3DDP - chains C and D; structure by X-ray diffraction, 2.70 A resolution.

# Chain C
Name: Cell division protein kinase 2
Organism: Homo sapiens
Notes: EC 2.7.11.22; fragment: cdk2
Reference sequence: P24941 (CDK2_HUMAN); residues 1-298 here = UniProt positions 1-298
Amino-acid sequence (299 residues; row label = number of the first residue in the row; numbering starts at 0):
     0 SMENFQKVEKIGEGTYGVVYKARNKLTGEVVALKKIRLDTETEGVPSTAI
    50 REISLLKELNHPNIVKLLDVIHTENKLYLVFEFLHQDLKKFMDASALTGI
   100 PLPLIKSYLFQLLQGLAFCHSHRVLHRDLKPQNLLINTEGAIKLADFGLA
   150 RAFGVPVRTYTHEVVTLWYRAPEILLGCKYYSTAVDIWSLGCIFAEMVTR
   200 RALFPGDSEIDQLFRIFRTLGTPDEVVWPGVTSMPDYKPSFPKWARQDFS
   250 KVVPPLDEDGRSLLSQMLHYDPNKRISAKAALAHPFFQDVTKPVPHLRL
Differences from the reference sequence: expression tag (0)
Modified residues: Thr160 (phosphothreonine; TPO)
Ligand contacts: CR8 (RC8; (2R)-2-({9-(1-methylethyl)-6-[(4-pyridin-2-ylbenzyl)amino]-9H-purin-2-yl}amino)butan-1-ol): Glu8, Lys9, Ile10, Gly11, Glu12, Gly13, Val18, Ala31, Lys33, Val64, Phe80, Glu81, Phe82, Leu83, His84, Gln85, Asp86, Gln131, Asn132, Leu134, Ala144, Asp145
UniProt features mapped onto this chain:
  - active site: Asp127 (Proton acceptor)
  - binding site (ATP): Ile10 to Val18, Lys33, Glu81 to Leu83, Asp86, Lys129 to Asn132, Asp145
  - binding site (Mg(2+)): Asn132, Asp145
  - site (CDK7 binding): Lys9, Lys88, Lys89, Leu166
  - modified residue: Met1 (N-acetylmethionine), Lys6 (N6-acetyllysine), Thr14 (Phosphothreonine), Tyr15 (Phosphotyrosine), Tyr19 (Phosphotyrosine), Thr160 (Phosphothreonine)
  - natural variant: Pro45 (P45L: In a glioblastoma multiforme sample)
  - mutagenesis: Lys9 (K9F: Reduced phosphorylation by CAK), Thr14 (T14A: 2-fold increase in activity), Tyr15 (Y15F: 2-fold increase in activity), Lys88 to Lys89 (Reduced phosphorylation by CAK), Thr160 (T160A: Abolishes activity), Leu166 (L166R: Reduced phosphorylation by CAK and reduced kinase activity)

# Chain D
Name: Cyclin-A2
Organism: Bos taurus
Reference sequence: P30274 (CCNA2_BOVIN); residues 171-432 here correspond to UniProt positions 169-430 (UniProt number = residue number - 2)
Amino-acid sequence (268 residues; row label = number of the first residue in the row):
   171 SVNEVPDYHEDIHTYLREMEVKCKPKVGYMKKQPDITNSMRAILVDWLVE
   221 VGEEYKLQNETLHLAVNYIDRFLSSMSVLRGKLQLVGTAAMLLASKFEEI
   271 YPPEVAEFVYITDDTYTKKQVLRMEHLVLKVLAFDLAAPTINQFLTQYFL
   321 HQQPANCKVESLAMFLGELSLIDADPYLKYLPSVIAAAAFHLALYTVTGQ
   371 SWPESLVQKTGYTLETLKPCLLDLHQTYLRAPQHAQQSIREKYKNSKYHG
   421 VSLLNPPETLNVHHHHHH
Differences from the reference sequence: expression tag (433-438)

# Interface between chain C and chain D
Residue-residue contacts (75; chain C residue first):
  Glu40(C) - Lys288(D)  salt bridge
  Thr41(C) - Lys288(D)  hydrogen bond
  Thr41(C) - Leu292(D)
  Glu42(C) - Lys266(D)  hydrogen bond (backbone-side chain)
  Glu42(C) - Glu274(D)
  Glu42(C) - Val275(D)  hydrogen bond (side chain-backbone)
  Gly43(C) - Lys266(D)
  Gly43(C) - Leu292(D)
  Gly43(C) - Glu295(D)
  Val44(C) - Lys266(D)  hydrogen bond (backbone-side chain)
  Val44(C) - Glu295(D)  hydrogen bond (backbone-side chain)
  Val44(C) - His296(D)
  Val44(C) - Leu299(D)  hydrophobic
  Ser46(C) - Lys266(D)
  Ile49(C) - Leu263(D)  hydrophobic
  Ile49(C) - Lys266(D)
  Ile49(C) - Leu306(D)  hydrophobic
  Arg50(C) - Lys266(D)
  Arg50(C) - Phe267(D)  hydrogen bond (side chain-backbone)
  Arg50(C) - Glu269(D)
  Ile52(C) - Phe304(D)  hydrophobic
  Ser53(C) - Phe267(D)
  Ser53(C) - Phe304(D)
  Ser53(C) - Leu306(D)
  Lys56(C) - Ala303(D)  hydrogen bond (side chain-backbone)
  Lys56(C) - Asp305(D)  salt bridge
  Glu57(C) - Tyr185(D)  hydrogen bond
  Glu57(C) - Ala307(D)
  His71(C) - His296(D)  hydrogen bond
  His71(C) - Lys300(D)
  His71(C) - Phe304(D)
  Thr72(C) - His296(D)  hydrogen bond (backbone-side chain)
  Glu73(C) - Lys289(D)  salt bridge
  Glu73(C) - Arg293(D)  salt bridge
  Ala116(C) - Tyr178(D)
  His119(C) - Tyr178(D)
  His119(C) - Ile182(D)
  Ser120(C) - Tyr178(D)
  Ser120(C) - Asp181(D)  hydrogen bond
  Ser120(C) - Ile182(D)
  His121(C) - Tyr185(D)
  Arg122(C) - Ile182(D)
  Arg122(C) - Tyr185(D)
  Arg122(C) - Ala307(D)  hydrogen bond (side chain-backbone)
  Arg150(C) - Glu268(D)  salt bridge
  Phe152(C) - Ile182(D)  hydrophobic
  Val154(C) - Glu174(D)
  Val154(C) - Val175(D)  hydrophobic
  Val154(C) - Ile182(D)  hydrophobic
  Val154(C) - Thr316(D)
  Val154(C) - Gln317(D)  hydrogen bond (backbone-backbone)
  Pro155(C) - Asn173(D)
  Pro155(C) - Thr316(D)
  Pro155(C) - Leu320(D)
  Val156(C) - Asn173(D)  hydrogen bond (backbone-backbone)
  Arg157(C) - Gln228(D)
  Arg157(C) - Glu268(D)  salt bridge
  Thr158(C) - Ile270(D)
  Tyr159(C) - Ile270(D)
  Thr160(C) - Glu269(D)
  Thr160(C) - Ile270(D)
  Glu162(C) - Tyr271(D)
  Tyr179(C) - Asn173(D)
  Tyr180(C) - Asn173(D)
  Ser181(C) - Val172(D)  hydrogen bond (side chain-backbone)
  Thr182(C) - Val172(D)
  Thr182(C) - Val175(D)
  Pro271(C) - Val172(D)
  Asn272(C) - Ser171(D)  hydrogen bond
  Asn272(C) - Val172(D)
  Ser276(C) - Asp177(D)  hydrogen bond
  Ala277(C) - Tyr178(D)  hydrogen bond (backbone-side chain)
  Lys278(C) - Asp177(D)  hydrogen bond (side chain-backbone)
  Lys278(C) - Tyr178(D)  hydrogen bond (backbone-side chain)
  Lys278(C) - Asp181(D)  salt bridge
Other interface residues (no listed pair), chain C (45 interface residues in all): Leu54, Val69, Leu76, Ala151, Ala183, Ala279
Other interface residues (no listed pair), chain D (39 interface residues in all): His179, Leu186, Ala276

# In short
Chain C and chain D form an interface of 45 and 39 residues respectively; the contacts include 20 hydrogen
bonds and 7 salt bridges. Polar contacts include Glu40(C)-Lys288(D), Lys56(C)-Asp305(D) and
Glu73(C)-Lys289(D). Bound to chain C: CR8.
Here chain C is Cell division protein kinase 2 (Homo sapiens) and chain D is Cyclin-A2 (Bos taurus). Entry
3DDP (Structure of phosphorylated Thr160 CDK2/cyclin A in complex with the inhibitor CR8) was determined by
X-ray diffraction together with 3DDQ from the same study.
